PDB entry 9PBA | electron microscopy, 3.47 A resolution | chains G and L of the 12 polymer chains in the assembly

Chain G:
Molecule: Syntaxin-1A
From: Rattus norvegicus
UniProtKB: P32851 (STX1A_RAT); residues 1-267 here = UniProt positions 1-267
Sequence (267 residues; each row starts with the number of its first residue):
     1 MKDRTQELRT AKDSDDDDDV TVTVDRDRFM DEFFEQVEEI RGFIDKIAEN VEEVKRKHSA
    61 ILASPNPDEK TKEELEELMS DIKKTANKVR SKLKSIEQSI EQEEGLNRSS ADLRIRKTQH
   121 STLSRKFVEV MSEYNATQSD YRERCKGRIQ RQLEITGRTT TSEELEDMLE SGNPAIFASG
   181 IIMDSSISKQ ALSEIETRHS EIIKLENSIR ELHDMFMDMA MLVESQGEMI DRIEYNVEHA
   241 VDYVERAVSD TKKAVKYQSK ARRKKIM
Not modelled in the structure: 1-196, 260-267

Chain L:
Molecule: Alpha-soluble NSF attachment protein
From: Rattus norvegicus
UniProtKB: P54921 (SNAA_RAT); residues 1-295 here = UniProt positions 1-295
Sequence (296 residues; numbered 0 to 295; the number before each row is that of its first residue; numbering starts at 0):
     0 GMDTSGKQAE AMALLAEAER KVKNSQSFFS GLFGGSSKIE EACEIYARAA NMFKMAKNWS
    60 AAGNAFCQAA QLHLQLQSKH DAATCFVDAG NAFKKADPQE AINCLMRAIE IYTDMGRFTI
   120 AAKHHISIAE IYETELVDVE KAIAHYEQSA DYYKGEESNS SANKCLLKVA GYAAQLEQYQ
   180 KAIDIYEQVG TSAMDSPLLK YSAKDYFFKA ALCHFCIDML NAKLAVQKYE ELFPAFSDSR
   240 ECKLMKKLLE AHEEQNVDSY TESVKEYDSI SRLDQWLTTM LLRIKKTIQG DEEDLR
Not modelled in the structure: 24-35, 287-295
Construct notes: expression tag (0)

How chain G and chain L interact:
Pairs across the interface (8; chain G residue first):
  Glu206(G) with Ile269(L)
  Asn207(G) with Ser268(L); Ile269(L)
  Arg210(G) with Arg239(L)
  Met217(G) with Tyr200(L); Ser201(L), hydrogen bond
  Glu224(G) with Leu197(L)
  Arg232(G) with Thr118(L)
Also at the interface, not in a pair above, chain G (8 interface residues in all): Met221, Ser225
Also at the interface, not in a pair above, chain L (13 interface residues in all): Tyr152, Ser159, Lys163, Leu198, Glu240, Ser270

Summary:
Chain G and chain L form an interface of 8 and 13 residues respectively, with 1 hydrogen bond. Its one
hydrogen-bonded contact is Met217(G)-Ser201(L).
Here chain G is Syntaxin-1A and chain L is Alpha-soluble NSF attachment protein, both from Rattus norvegicus.
Entry 9PBA (21bin20S complex (NSF-alphaSNAP-2:1 syntaxin-1a:SNAP-25), non-hydrolyzing, class 9) was determined
by electron microscopy (same publication as 9OJR, 9OJU, 9OJZ, 9OK3, 9OK5, 9OKC and 17 further entries).
